Entry 9F5Y (electron microscopy, 2.51 A resolution); this record covers chains A and B of the 51 polymer chains in the assembly.

[Chain A]
Protein: NADH:ubiquinone oxidoreductase 24 kD subunit
Organism: Chlamydomonas reinhardtii
Notes: EC 1.6.5.3
UniProt: Q6V9B3 (Q6V9B3_CHLRE); numbering as in UniProt (aligned over 1-282)
Sequence (282 residues; each row starts with the number of its first residue):
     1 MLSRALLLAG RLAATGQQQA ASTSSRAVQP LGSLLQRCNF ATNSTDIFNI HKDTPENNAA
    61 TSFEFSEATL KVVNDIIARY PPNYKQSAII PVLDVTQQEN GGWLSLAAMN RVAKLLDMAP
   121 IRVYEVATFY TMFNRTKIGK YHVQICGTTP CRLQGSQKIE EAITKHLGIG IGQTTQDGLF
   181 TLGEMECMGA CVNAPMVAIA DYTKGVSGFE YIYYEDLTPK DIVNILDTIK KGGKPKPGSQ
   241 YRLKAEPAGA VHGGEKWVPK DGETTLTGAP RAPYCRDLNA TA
Disordered / not traced: 1-41, 281-282

[Chain B]
Protein: NADH dehydrogenase [ubiquinone] flavoprotein 1, mitochondrial
Organism: Chlamydomonas reinhardtii
Notes: EC 7.1.1.2
UniProt: A8ICJ1 (A8ICJ1_CHLRE); residues 1-484 here = UniProt positions 1-484
Sequence (484 residues; each row starts with the number of its first residue):
     1 MQRTGGLVSQ LAGAQLTGAL QELKTGVLLA FSTAAPAAGA PPPPPPPPAK TSFGGLKDED
    61 RIFQNIYGRH DLSIKGAMSR GDWYMTKEII GKGRDWIIDQ MKKSGLRGRG GAGFPSGLKW
   121 SFMPKASDGR PSYLVVNGDE SEPGTCKDRE IMRHEPHKLV EGCLMAGVAM GARAGYIYIR
   181 GEFVQERRAV ERAISEAYAK GFLGKNACGS GVDFDLMVHY GAGAYICGEE TALIESLEGK
   241 QGKPRLKPPF PAGVGLYGCP TTVTNVETVA VSPTILRRGP EWFSSFGRKN NAGTKLFCIS
   301 GHVNRPVTVE EEMSIPLKEL IERHAGGVRG GWDNLLAIIP GGSSVPLLPK KICDGVLMDF
   361 DALKEAQSGL GTAAVIVMDK STDVIDAIAR LSYFYKHESC GQCTPCREGT GWLYDIMTRM
   421 KKGDARLEEI DMLWEITKQI EGHTICALGD AAAWPVQGLI RHFRGEMEER IKSAGGKKKL
   481 AATA
Disordered / not traced: 1-48, 484

[How chain A and chain B interact]
Contacting residue pairs - 147 pairs, chain A then chain B:
  T42(A) - H397(B)
  R79(A) - Y176(B)  hydrogen bond (backbone-side chain)
  R79(A) - V218(B)
  Y80(A) - Y176(B)  hydrophobic
  Y80(A) - H219(B)  hydrogen bond
  P81(A) - Y257(B)
  Y84(A) - Y257(B)  hydrophobic
  Q86(A) - E238(B)
  Q86(A) - G239(B)
  S87(A) - H219(B)
  S87(A) - L237(B)  hydrogen bond (side chain-backbone)
  S87(A) - E238(B)
  S87(A) - G239(B)
  S87(A) - Y257(B)  hydrogen bond
  I89(A) - G239(B)
  I90(A) - Y220(B)
  I90(A) - G221(B)
  I90(A) - A222(B)  hydrophobic
  I90(A) - S236(B)
  P91(A) - H219(B)
  P91(A) - Y220(B)
  D94(A) - Y220(B)  hydrogen bond
  E125(A) - Q241(B)
  F129(A) - Q241(B)
  F129(A) - G242(B)
  F129(A) - K243(B)
  Y130(A) - A222(B)
  Y130(A) - A224(B)  hydrophobic
  Y130(A) - C227(B)
  Y130(A) - S236(B)  hydrogen bond
  Y130(A) - K240(B)  hydrogen bond (side chain-backbone)
  Y130(A) - Q241(B)
  Y130(A) - G242(B)  hydrogen bond (side chain-backbone)
  T131(A) - A222(B)  hydrogen bond (backbone-backbone)
  T131(A) - G223(B)  hydrogen bond (side chain-backbone)
  M132(A) - G181(B)
  M132(A) - E182(B)
  M132(A) - A222(B)  hydrogen bond (backbone-backbone)
  M132(A) - G223(B)
  F133(A) - A222(B)  hydrophobic
  G147(A) - R390(B)  hydrogen bond (backbone-side chain)
  T148(A) - P143(B)
  T148(A) - R390(B)
  T149(A) - A387(B)  hydrogen bond (side chain-backbone)
  T149(A) - R390(B)
  T149(A) - L391(B)
  P150(A) - G144(B)
  P150(A) - I376(B)  hydrophobic
  R152(A) - D386(B)  salt bridge
  R152(A) - R390(B)
  L153(A) - H302(B)  hydrogen bond (backbone-side chain)
  L153(A) - I376(B)  hydrophobic
  L153(A) - M378(B)  hydrophobic
  L153(A) - T382(B)
  Q154(A) - G301(B)
  Q154(A) - R329(B)  hydrogen bond
  E184(A) - R390(B)  salt bridge
  M185(A) - E182(B)
  E186(A) - R390(B)  salt bridge
  E186(A) - F394(B)
  E186(A) - H397(B)
  E186(A) - E398(B)
  C187(A) - E142(B)
  C187(A) - P143(B)  hydrophobic
  C187(A) - R180(B)  hydrogen bond (backbone-side chain)
  M188(A) - R180(B)
  M188(A) - E182(B)
  M188(A) - F183(B)
  G189(A) - T145(B)
  G189(A) - C146(B)
  G189(A) - R149(B)
  G189(A) - R180(B)
  G189(A) - F183(B)
  A190(A) - R149(B)
  C191(A) - G144(B)  hydrogen bond (side chain-backbone)
  C191(A) - C146(B)
  C191(A) - S300(B)
  V192(A) - C146(B)  hydrophobic
  V192(A) - I299(B)
  V192(A) - P306(B)
  V192(A) - V307(B)
  V192(A) - T308(B)
  F209(A) - R188(B)  hydrogen bond (backbone-side chain)
  E210(A) - R188(B)  salt bridge
  Y211(A) - E182(B)
  Y211(A) - V184(B)  hydrophobic
  Y211(A) - Q185(B)  hydrogen bond (backbone-side chain)
  I212(A) - Q185(B)
  Y213(A) - R149(B)
  Y213(A) - E182(B)  hydrogen bond (side chain-backbone)
  Y213(A) - F183(B)
  E215(A) - R149(B)  salt bridge
  R242(A) - P306(B)  hydrogen bond (side chain-backbone)
  K244(A) - Y67(B)
  K244(A) - R153(B)
  K244(A) - H154(B)  hydrogen bond
  A245(A) - Y67(B)
  A245(A) - V307(B)
  A245(A) - T308(B)  hydrogen bond (backbone-backbone)
  E246(A) - Y67(B)
  P247(A) - Y67(B)
  P247(A) - R305(B)
  P247(A) - V307(B)  hydrophobic
  A248(A) - N304(B)
  A248(A) - R305(B)
  G249(A) - N304(B)
  G249(A) - P306(B)
  A250(A) - V303(B)
  A250(A) - N304(B)
  A250(A) - P306(B)
  A250(A) - R329(B)
  V251(A) - R329(B)  hydrogen bond (backbone-side chain)
  H252(A) - N304(B)
  H252(A) - R329(B)
  K260(A) - N304(B)
  K260(A) - R305(B)  hydrogen bond (backbone-side chain)
  D261(A) - R305(B)
  G262(A) - R305(B)
  E263(A) - R305(B)  hydrogen bond (backbone-side chain)
  E263(A) - R323(B)  salt bridge
  E263(A) - H324(B)  salt bridge
  T265(A) - D58(B)  hydrogen bond
  T265(A) - R61(B)  hydrogen bond
  L266(A) - D58(B)  hydrogen bond (backbone-side chain)
  L266(A) - F63(B)
  L266(A) - Q64(B)
  L266(A) - R69(B)  hydrogen bond (backbone-side chain)
  G268(A) - R69(B)  hydrogen bond (backbone-side chain)
  P270(A) - H70(B)
  R271(A) - E59(B)  hydrogen bond (side chain-backbone)
  R271(A) - Q64(B)
  R271(A) - R80(B)
  R271(A) - R278(B)
  P273(A) - S79(B)
  P273(A) - G81(B)
  Y274(A) - Y84(B)
  Y274(A) - R277(B)
  C275(A) - R277(B)
  R276(A) - W96(B)
  R276(A) - Q100(B)  hydrogen bond
  R276(A) - L276(B)  hydrogen bond (side chain-backbone)
  R276(A) - R277(B)  hydrogen bond (backbone-backbone)
  R276(A) - R278(B)
  R276(A) - G279(B)
  L278(A) - E88(B)
  L278(A) - K92(B)  hydrogen bond (backbone-side chain)
  N279(A) - K92(B)
Interface residues without a listed pair, chain A (70 interface residues in all): V95, V126, N193, G253, T264, T267
Interface residues without a listed pair, chain B (94 interface residues in all): N65, I66, M78, M85, I89, Y133, E150, E191, M217, I226, I275, P280, C298, V309, G326, V377, Y393, C400

[In short]
70 residues of chain A face 94 of chain B across their interface, with 36 hydrogen bonds and 7 salt bridges.
Polar pairs include R152(A)-D386(B), E184(A)-R390(B) and E186(A)-R390(B).
Chain A is NADH:ubiquinone oxidoreductase 24 kD subunit and chain B is NADH dehydrogenase [ubiquinone]
flavoprotein 1, mitochondrial, both from Chlamydomonas reinhardtii; the structure, Structure of the
Chlamydomonas reinhardtii respiratory complex I from respiratory supercomplex, was determined by electron
microscopy (same publication as 9F5X, 9F5Z, 9F60, 9F61 and 9F62).
